Entry 6YNW (electron microscopy, 3.10 A resolution); this record covers chains K and d of the 13 polymer chains in the assembly.

== Chain K ==
Molecule: subunit c
From: Tetrahymena thermophila
Notes: EC 3.6.1.34
UniProt: Q951A5 (Q951A5_TETTH); residues 1-76 here = UniProt positions 1-76
Sequence (76 residues; each row starts with the number of its first residue):
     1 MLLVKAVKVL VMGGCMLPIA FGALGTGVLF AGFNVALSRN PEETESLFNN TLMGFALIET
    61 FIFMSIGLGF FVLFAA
Not modelled in the structure: 76

== Chain d ==
Molecule: subunit delta
From: Tetrahymena thermophila
UniProt: Q22ZH1 (Q22ZH1_TETTS); residues 1-158 here = UniProt positions 1-158
Sequence (158 residues; row label = number of the first residue in the row):
     1 MFTRFVTQPT LLTQTQRALF SALTKKQKME VTLRTPYKEY LANFDGFSRI TAKTNEASLV
    61 IQNKTPASLY VLPPGPLKIR FTSEVKNVSG DFLHTGGWVI VHADNTCEIN VMDLFDRKEV
   121 RADQFEKGNI QDLDTLAGKY AAKSRKSTVR LFTKATTQ
Not modelled in the structure: 1-23, 158

== How chain K and chain d interact ==
Residue-residue contacts - 6 pairs, chain K then chain d:
  S38(K) with S58(d), hydrogen bond (backbone-side chain)
  R39(K) with A57(d); S58(d), hydrogen bond (backbone-backbone)
  P41(K) with S58(d)
  E42(K) with K53(d), salt bridge; K154(d), salt bridge
Other interface residues (no listed pair), chain d (5 interface residues in all): E56

== Summary ==
The interface between chain K and chain d involves 4 residues on one side and 5 on the other, with 2 hydrogen
bonds and 2 salt bridges. Among the polar pairs are E42(K)-K53(d), E42(K)-K154(d) and S38(K)-S58(d).
Here chain K is subunit c and chain d is subunit delta, both from Tetrahymena thermophila. Entry 6YNW (Cryo-EM
structure of Tetrahymena thermophila mitochondrial ATP synthase - central stalk/cring) was determined by
electron microscopy, deposited together with 6YNV, 6YNX, 6YNY, 6YNZ and 6YO0.
